9D94 - chains Ja and Jk of the 48 polymer chains in the assembly; structure by electron microscopy, 3.00 A resolution.

== Chain Ja (and Jk) ==
Protein: Major tail protein
Organism: Mycobacterium phage Bxb1
Notes: chain Jk of this document is another copy of the same molecule, construct and numbering; everything in this record applies to it too
UniProtKB: Q9B0A2 (Q9B0A2_BPMB1); numbering as in UniProt (aligned over 1-283)
Amino-acid sequence (283 residues; each row starts with the number of its first residue):
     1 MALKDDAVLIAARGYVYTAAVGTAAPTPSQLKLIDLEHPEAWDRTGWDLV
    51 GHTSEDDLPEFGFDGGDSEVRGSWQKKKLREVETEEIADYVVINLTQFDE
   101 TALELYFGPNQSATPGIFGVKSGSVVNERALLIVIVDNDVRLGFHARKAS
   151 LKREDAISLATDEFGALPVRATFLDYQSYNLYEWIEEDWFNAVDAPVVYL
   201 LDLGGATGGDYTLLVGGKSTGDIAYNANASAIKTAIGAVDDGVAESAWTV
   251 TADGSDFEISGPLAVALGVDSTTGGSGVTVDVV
Unresolved in the structure: 1 (chain Jk: 1, 68-84)

== Interface between chain Ja and chain Jk ==
Contacting residue pairs (32; chain Ja residue first):
  Arg71(Ja) - Glu55(Jk)
  Arg71(Ja) - Asp162(Jk)  hydrogen bond (side chain-backbone)
  Arg71(Ja) - Glu163(Jk)
  Arg71(Ja) - Phe164(Jk)
  Gly72(Ja) - Glu55(Jk)  hydrogen bond (backbone-side chain)
  Gly72(Ja) - Phe164(Jk)
  Ser73(Ja) - His52(Jk)  hydrogen bond
  Ser73(Ja) - Thr53(Jk)
  Ser73(Ja) - Glu55(Jk)
  Trp74(Ja) - Ala11(Jk)  hydrogen bond (side chain-backbone)
  Trp74(Ja) - Arg13(Jk)
  Trp74(Ja) - Gly14(Jk)  hydrogen bond (backbone-backbone)
  Trp74(Ja) - Thr53(Jk)  hydrogen bond (backbone-backbone)
  Trp74(Ja) - Ser54(Jk)
  Trp74(Ja) - Leu58(Jk)
  Trp74(Ja) - Pro59(Jk)  hydrophobic
  Trp74(Ja) - Ile133(Jk)  hydrophobic
  Trp74(Ja) - Ile135(Jk)  hydrophobic
  Gln75(Ja) - Arg13(Jk)  hydrogen bond (backbone-side chain)
  Gln75(Ja) - Gly14(Jk)  hydrogen bond (side chain-backbone)
  Gln75(Ja) - Tyr15(Jk)
  Gln75(Ja) - Gly51(Jk)  hydrogen bond (side chain-backbone)
  Gln75(Ja) - His52(Jk)
  Gln75(Ja) - Thr53(Jk)  hydrogen bond
  Lys76(Ja) - His52(Jk)
  Lys77(Ja) - Ala12(Jk)  hydrogen bond (side chain-backbone)
  Lys77(Ja) - Glu55(Jk)
  Leu79(Ja) - His52(Jk)
  Leu79(Ja) - Phe164(Jk)  hydrophobic
  Val82(Ja) - Asp162(Jk)
  Glu83(Ja) - Asp162(Jk)
  Thr84(Ja) - Asp162(Jk)
Interface residues without a listed pair, chain Ja (12 interface residues in all): Arg80
Interface residues without a listed pair, chain Jk (18 interface residues in all): Val16

== Summary ==
12 residues of chain Ja face 18 of chain Jk across their interface, with 11 hydrogen bonds. Polar contacts
include Arg71(Ja)-Asp162(Jk), Gly72(Ja)-Glu55(Jk) and Ser73(Ja)-His52(Jk).
Both chains are Major tail protein (Mycobacterium phage Bxb1). Entry 9D94 (Mycobacteriophage Bxb1 portal and
connector assembly - Composite map and model) was determined by electron microscopy, deposited together with
9D9W, 9D93, 9D9L and 9D9X.
